PDB entry 4DCJ | X-ray diffraction, 1.70 A resolution | chains B and C of the 3 polymer chains in the assembly

Chain B:
Molecule: Caspase-3 subunit p12
Source organism: Homo sapiens
Notes: EC 3.4.22.56
UniProtKB: P42574 (CASP3_HUMAN); residues 176-277 here = UniProt positions 176-277
Amino-acid sequence (108 residues; numbered 176 to 283; the number before each row is that of its first residue):
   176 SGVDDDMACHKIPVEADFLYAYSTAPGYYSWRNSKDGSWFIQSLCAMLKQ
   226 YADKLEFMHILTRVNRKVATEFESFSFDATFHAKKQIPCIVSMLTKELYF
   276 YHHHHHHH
Unresolved in the structure: 176-184, 280-283
Construct notes: expression tag (278-283)
UniProt features mapped onto this chain:
  - modified residue: R207 (Microbial infection: ADP-riboxanated arginine)
  - mutagenesis: R207 (R207A: Abolished ADP-riboxanation by C.violaceum CopC)
Reported in the primary citation:
  - conformationally variable residues (loop rearrangement): F252 to H257

Chain C:
Molecule: Caspase Inhibitor AC-DEVD-CHO
Amino-acid sequence (5 residues; row label = number of the first residue in the row):
   501 XDEVX
Modified positions: ACE (acetyl group) at position 501; ASJ ((3S)-3-amino-4-hydroxybutanoic acid) at position 505

Chain B / chain C interface:
Contacting residue pairs - 19 pairs, chain B then chain C:
  Y204(B) - V504(C)  hydrophobic
  S205(B) - V504(C)
  S205(B) - ASJ_505(C)  hydrogen bond (backbone-backbone)
  W206(B) - D502(C)
  W206(B) - E503(C)
  W206(B) - V504(C)  hydrophobic
  R207(B) - ACE_501(C)
  R207(B) - D502(C)
  R207(B) - E503(C)  salt bridge
  R207(B) - V504(C)
  R207(B) - ASJ_505(C)
  N208(B) - ACE_501(C)
  N208(B) - D502(C)  hydrogen bond
  S209(B) - ACE_501(C)  hydrogen bond (backbone-backbone)
  W214(B) - D502(C)
  E248(B) - D502(C)
  S249(B) - D502(C)
  F250(B) - D502(C)  hydrogen bond (backbone-side chain)
  F256(B) - V504(C)  hydrophobic

Summary:
11 residues of chain B and 5 residues of chain C are in contact, with 4 hydrogen bonds and 1 salt bridge.
Polar contacts include R207(B)-E503(C), N208(B)-D502(C) and F250(B)-D502(C). Curated annotation (UniProt)
lists one mutagenesis site on chain B. The paper reports conformational variability at F252(B).
Here chain B is Caspase-3 subunit p12 (Homo sapiens) and chain C is Caspase Inhibitor AC-DEVD-CHO. Entry 4DCJ
(Crystal structure of caspase 3, L168D mutant) was determined by X-ray diffraction (same publication as 4DCO
and 4DCP).
